Entry 8K5A (electron microscopy, 3.30 A resolution); this record covers chains D and I of the 9 polymer chains in the assembly.

Chain D:
Molecule: DNA-directed RNA polymerase subunit beta'
Source organism: Escherichia coli K-12
Notes: EC 2.7.7.6
UniProt: P0A8T7 (RPOC_ECOLI); residue numbers follow UniProt; this construct covers 14-1376
Sequence (1363 residues; each row starts with the number of its first residue):
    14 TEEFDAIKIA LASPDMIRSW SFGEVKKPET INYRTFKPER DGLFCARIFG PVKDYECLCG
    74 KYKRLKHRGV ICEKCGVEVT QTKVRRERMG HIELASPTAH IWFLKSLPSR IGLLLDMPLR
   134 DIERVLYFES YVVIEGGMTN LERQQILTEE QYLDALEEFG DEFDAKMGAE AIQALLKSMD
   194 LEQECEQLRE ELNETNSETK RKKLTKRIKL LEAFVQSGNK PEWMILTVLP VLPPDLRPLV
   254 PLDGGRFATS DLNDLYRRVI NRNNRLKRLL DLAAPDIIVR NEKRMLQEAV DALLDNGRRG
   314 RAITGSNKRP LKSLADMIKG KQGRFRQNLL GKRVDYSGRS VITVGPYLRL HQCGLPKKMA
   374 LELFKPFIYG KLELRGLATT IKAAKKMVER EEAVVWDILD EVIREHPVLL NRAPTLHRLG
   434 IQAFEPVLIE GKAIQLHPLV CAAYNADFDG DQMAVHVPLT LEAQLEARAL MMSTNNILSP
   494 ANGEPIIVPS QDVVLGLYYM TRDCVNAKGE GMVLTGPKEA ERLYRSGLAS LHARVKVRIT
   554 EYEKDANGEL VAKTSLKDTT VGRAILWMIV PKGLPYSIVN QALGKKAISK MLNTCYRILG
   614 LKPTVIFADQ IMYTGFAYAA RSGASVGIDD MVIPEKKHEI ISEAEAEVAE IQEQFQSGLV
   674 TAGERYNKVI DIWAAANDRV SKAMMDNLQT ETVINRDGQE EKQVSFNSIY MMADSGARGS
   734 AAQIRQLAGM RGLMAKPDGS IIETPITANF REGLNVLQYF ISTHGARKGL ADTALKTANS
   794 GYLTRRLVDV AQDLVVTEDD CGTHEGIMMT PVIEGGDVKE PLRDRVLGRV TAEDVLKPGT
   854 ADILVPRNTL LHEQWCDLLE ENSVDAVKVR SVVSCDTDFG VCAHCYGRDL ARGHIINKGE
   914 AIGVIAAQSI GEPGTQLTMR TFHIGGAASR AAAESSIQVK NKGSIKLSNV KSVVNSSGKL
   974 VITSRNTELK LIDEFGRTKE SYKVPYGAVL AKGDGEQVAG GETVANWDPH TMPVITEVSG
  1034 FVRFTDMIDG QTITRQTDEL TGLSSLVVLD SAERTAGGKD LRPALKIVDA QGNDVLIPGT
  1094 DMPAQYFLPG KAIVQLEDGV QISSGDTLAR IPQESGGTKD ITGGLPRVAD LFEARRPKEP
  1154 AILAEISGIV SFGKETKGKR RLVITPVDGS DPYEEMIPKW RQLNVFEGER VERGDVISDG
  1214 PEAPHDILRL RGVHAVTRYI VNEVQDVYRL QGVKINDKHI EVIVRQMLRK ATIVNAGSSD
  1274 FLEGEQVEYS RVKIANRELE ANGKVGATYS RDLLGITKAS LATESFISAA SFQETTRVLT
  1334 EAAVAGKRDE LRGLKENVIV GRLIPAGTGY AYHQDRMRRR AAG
Not modelled in the structure: 933-943
UniProt features mapped onto this chain:
  - binding site (Zn(2+)): Cys70, Cys72, Cys85, Cys88, Cys814, Cys888, Cys895, Cys898
  - binding site (Mg(2+)): Asp460, Asp462, Asp464
  - modified residue: Lys983 (N6-acetyllysine)
  - mutagenesis: Gln504 (Q504P: Resistant to antibiotics salinamide A and B), Asn690 (N690D: Resistant to antibiotics salinamide A and B), Met697 (M697V: Resistant to antibiotics salinamide A and B), Ala735 (A735T: Resistant to antibiotics salinamide A and B), Arg738 (R738C/H/P/S: Resistant to antibiotics salinamide A and B), Ala748 (A748E: Resistant to antibiotics salinamide A and B), Pro758 (P758S/T: Resistant to antibiotics salinamide A and B), Phe763 (F763C: Resistant to antibiotics salinamide A and B), Ser775 (S775A: Resistant to antibiotics salinamide A and B), Ala779 (A779T/V: Resistant to antibiotics salinamide A and B), Arg780 (R780C: Resistant to antibiotics salinamide A and B), Gly782 (G782A/C: Resistant to antibiotics salinamide A and B), 1 further mutagenesis entry in UniProt

Chain I:
Molecule: 29-nt DNA strand
Source organism: Escherichia coli K-12
Sequence (29 nucleotides; numbered 1 to 29; the number before each row is that of its first residue):
     1 GGGCTATTTT TTTATGACGG CGAATACCC
Not modelled in the structure: 7-13

How chain D and chain I interact:
Residue-residue contacts - 11 pairs, chain D then chain I:
  Asn45(D) with DC4(I), phosphate contact
  Arg47(D) with DG2(I), salt bridge to the phosphate
  Asp267(D) with DA6(I), hydrogen bond to the base
  Arg270(D) with DT5(I), base contact
  Arg271(D) with DA6(I), sugar contact
  Arg275(D) with DA6(I), salt bridge to the phosphate
  Arg1067(D) with DC29(I), phosphate contact
  Thr1068(D) with DC29(I), phosphate contact
  Ala1069(D) with DC29(I), sugar contact
  Thr1169(D) with DC29(I), phosphate contact
  Gly1171(D) with DC29(I), base contact
Other interface residues (no listed pair), chain D (13 interface residues in all): Glu1066, Asp1073
Other interface residues (no listed pair), chain I (7 interface residues in all): DG3, DC28

Summary:
13 residues of chain D and 7 residues of chain I are in contact, with 1 hydrogen bond and 2 salt bridges.
Polar contacts include Asp267(D)-DA6(I), Arg47(D)-DG2(I) and Arg275(D)-DA6(I). UniProt lists 8 Zn2+-binding
residues, 3 Mg2+-binding residues and 13 mutagenesis sites on chain D.
Here chain D is DNA-directed RNA polymerase subunit beta' and chain I is a 29-nt DNA strand, both from
Escherichia coli K-12. Entry 8K5A (The cryo-EM map of open TIEA-TEC complex) was determined by electron
microscopy.
